8DY7 - chains F and O of the 11 polymer chains in the assembly; structure by electron microscopy, 3.18 A resolution.

== Chain F ==
Name: RNA polymerase sigma factor SigA
Source organism: Streptomyces venezuelae
UniProt: F2R7X6 (F2R7X6_STRVP); residues 0-515 here correspond to UniProt positions 52-567 (UniProt number = residue number + 52)
Amino-acid sequence (516 residues; numbered 0 to 515; the number before each row is that of its first residue; numbering starts at 0):
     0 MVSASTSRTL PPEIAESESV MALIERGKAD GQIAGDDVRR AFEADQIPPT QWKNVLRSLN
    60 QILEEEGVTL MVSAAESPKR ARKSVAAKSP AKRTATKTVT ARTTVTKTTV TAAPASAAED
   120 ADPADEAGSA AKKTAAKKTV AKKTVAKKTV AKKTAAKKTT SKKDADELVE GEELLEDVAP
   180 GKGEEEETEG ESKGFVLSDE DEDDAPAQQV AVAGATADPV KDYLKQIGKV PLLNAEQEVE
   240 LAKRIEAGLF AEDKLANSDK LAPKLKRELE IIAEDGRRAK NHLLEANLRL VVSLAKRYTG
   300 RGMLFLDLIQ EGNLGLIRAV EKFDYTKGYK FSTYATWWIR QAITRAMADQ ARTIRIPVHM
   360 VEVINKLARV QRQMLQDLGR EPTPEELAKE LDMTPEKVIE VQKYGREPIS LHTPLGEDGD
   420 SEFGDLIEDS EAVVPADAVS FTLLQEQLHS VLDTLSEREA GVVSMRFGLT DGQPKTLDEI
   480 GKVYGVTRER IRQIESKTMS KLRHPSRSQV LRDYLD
Disordered / not traced: 0-213, 515
Construct notes: conflict Met0 (Phe52 in F2R7X6)

== Chain O ==
Molecule: 100-nt DNA strand
Sequence (100 nucleotides; row label = number of the first residue in the row):
     1 GTGATATCAG CCAGATCGTG CGACACACCG GGCCAATTGG CCGATGCCGT CCCGCGAACC
    61 CCTCTACCGT GTGAGGCGTG AGCAGCAGCG GCCTCATCTA
Disordered / not traced: 1-10, 73-78, 95-100

== Interface between chain F and chain O ==
Contacting residue pairs (49; chain F residue first):
  Lys220(F) - DT72(O)  base contact
  Leu223(F) - DG71(O)  hydrogen bond to the base
  Leu223(F) - DT72(O)  base contact
  Ile226(F) - DG71(O)  base contact
  Gly227(F) - DG71(O)  base contact
  Leu231(F) - DT70(O)  base contact
  Ala285(F) - DT70(O)  base contact
  Arg288(F) - DT70(O)  base contact
  Arg288(F) - DG71(O)  salt bridge to the phosphate
  Leu289(F) - DT70(O)  base contact
  Val291(F) - DG71(O)  sugar contact
  Ser292(F) - DT70(O)  sugar contact
  Ser292(F) - DG71(O)  phosphate contact
  Lys295(F) - DT72(O)  salt bridge to the phosphate
  Phe304(F) - DT72(O)  phosphate contact
  Lys321(F) - DC64(O)  salt bridge to the phosphate
  Tyr328(F) - DA66(O)  sugar contact
  Tyr328(F) - DC67(O)  sugar contact
  Tyr328(F) - DC68(O)  phosphate contact
  Lys329(F) - DC68(O)  hydrogen bond to the phosphate
  Lys329(F) - DG69(O)  salt bridge to the phosphate
  Lys329(F) - DT70(O)  base contact
  Ser331(F) - DC68(O)  hydrogen bond to the phosphate
  Ser331(F) - DG69(O)  hydrogen bond to the base
  Thr332(F) - DA66(O)  sugar contact
  Thr332(F) - DC68(O)  phosphate contact
  Thr332(F) - DG69(O)  base contact
  Tyr333(F) - DT65(O)  phosphate contact
  Tyr333(F) - DA66(O)  base contact
  Thr335(F) - DG69(O)  hydrogen bond to the base
  Trp336(F) - DT65(O)  base contact
  Trp336(F) - DA66(O)  sugar contact
  Trp336(F) - DG69(O)  base contact
  Trp337(F) - DC64(O)  phosphate contact
  Trp337(F) - DT65(O)  base contact
  Gln340(F) - DC64(O)  base contact
  Gln340(F) - DT65(O)  base contact
  Arg344(F) - DT63(O)  hydrogen bond to the base
  Arg354(F) - DC61(O)  salt bridge to the phosphate
  Pro356(F) - DC60(O)  phosphate contact
  Pro356(F) - DC61(O)  phosphate contact
  His358(F) - DC60(O)  salt bridge to the phosphate
  Thr486(F) - DC41(O)  phosphate contact
  Glu488(F) - DC41(O)  sugar contact
  Arg489(F) - DC41(O)  hydrogen bond to the phosphate
  Gln492(F) - DG40(O)  phosphate contact
  Gln492(F) - DC41(O)  base contact
  Lys496(F) - DG39(O)  phosphate contact
  Lys496(F) - DG40(O)  salt bridge to the phosphate
Other interface residues (no listed pair), chain F (36 interface residues in all): Val219, Asn286, Phe322, Asp323, Lys326
Other interface residues (no listed pair), chain O (16 interface residues in all): DC59

== Overview ==
36 residues of chain F and 16 residues of chain O are in contact, with 7 hydrogen bonds and 7 salt bridges.
Polar contacts include Leu223(F)-DG71(O), Ser331(F)-DG69(O) and Thr335(F)-DG69(O).
Chain F is RNA polymerase sigma factor SigA (Streptomyces venezuelae) and chain O is a 100-nt DNA strand; the
structure, Streptomyces venezuelae RNAP transcription open promoter complex with WhiA and WhiB transcription
factors, was determined by electron microscopy together with 8DY9 from the same study.
